9J35 - chains B and D of the 4 polymer chains in the assembly; structure by electron microscopy, 2.71 A resolution.

== Chain B (and D) ==
Name: Probable cyclic nucleotide-gated ion channel 5
From: Arabidopsis thaliana
Notes: chain D of this document is another copy of the same molecule, construct and numbering; everything in this record applies to it too
Reference sequence: Q8RWS9 (CNGC5_ARATH); residues 1-717 here = UniProt positions 1-717
Amino-acid sequence (726 residues; row label = number of the first residue in the row; numbers below 1 keep their minus sign (Met-8 is residue -8)):
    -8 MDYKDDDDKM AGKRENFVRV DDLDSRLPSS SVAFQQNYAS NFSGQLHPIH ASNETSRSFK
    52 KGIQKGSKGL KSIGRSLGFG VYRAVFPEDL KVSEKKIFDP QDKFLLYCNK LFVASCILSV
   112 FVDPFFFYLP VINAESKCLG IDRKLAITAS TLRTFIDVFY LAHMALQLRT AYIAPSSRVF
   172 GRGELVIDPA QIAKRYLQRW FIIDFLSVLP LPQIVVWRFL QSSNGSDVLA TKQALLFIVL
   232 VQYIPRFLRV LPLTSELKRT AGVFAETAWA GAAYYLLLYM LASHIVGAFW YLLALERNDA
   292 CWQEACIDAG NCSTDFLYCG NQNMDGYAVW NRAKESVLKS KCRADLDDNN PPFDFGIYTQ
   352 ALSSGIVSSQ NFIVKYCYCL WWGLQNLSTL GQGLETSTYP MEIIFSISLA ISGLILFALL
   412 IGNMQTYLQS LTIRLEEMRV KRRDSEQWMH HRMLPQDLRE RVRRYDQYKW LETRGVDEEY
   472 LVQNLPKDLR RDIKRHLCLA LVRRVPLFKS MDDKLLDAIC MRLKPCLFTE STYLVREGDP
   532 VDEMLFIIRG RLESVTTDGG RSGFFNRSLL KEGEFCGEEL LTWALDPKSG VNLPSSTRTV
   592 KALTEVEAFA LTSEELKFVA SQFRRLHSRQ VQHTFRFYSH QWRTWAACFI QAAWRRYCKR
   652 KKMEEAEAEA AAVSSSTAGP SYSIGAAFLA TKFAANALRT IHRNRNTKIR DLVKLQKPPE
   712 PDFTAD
Disordered / not traced: -8 to 85, 549-554, 615-717
Construct notes: initiating methionine (-8); expression tag (-7 to 0)
Disulfide bonds: Cys129-Cys310, Cys292-Cys333, Cys297-Cys303
Swiss-Prot annotation at these positions:
  - region: Phe614 to Tyr629 (Calmodulin-binding)
  - binding site (a nucleoside 3',5'-cyclic phosphate): Leu498 to Phe628

== Interface between chain B and chain D ==
Residue-residue contacts (12; chain B residue first):
  Ala165(B) - Met444(D)
  Pro166(B) - Met444(D)  hydrophobic
  Pro166(B) - Leu445(D)
  Arg173(B) - His442(D)
  Arg173(B) - Arg443(D)
  Arg173(B) - Met444(D)
  Arg250(B) - Gln438(D)  hydrogen bond
  Arg443(B) - Arg173(D)
  Met444(B) - Ile164(D)  hydrophobic
  Met444(B) - Pro166(D)
  Met444(B) - Arg173(D)
  Leu445(B) - Pro166(D)
Other interface residues (no listed pair), chain B (10 interface residues in all): Ile164, Gly174, His442
Other interface residues (no listed pair), chain D (10 interface residues in all): Ala165, Gly174

== Summary ==
Chain B and chain D each contribute 10 residues to their interface, with 1 hydrogen bond. The hydrogen-bonded
pair is Arg250(B)-Gln438(D). Curated annotation (UniProt) lists 3 nucleoside 3',5'-cyclic phosphate-binding
residues on chain B.
Both chains are Probable cyclic nucleotide-gated ion channel 5 (Arabidopsis thaliana). Entry 9J35 (Cryo-EM
structure of Arabidopsis CNGC5 in nanodisc) was determined by electron microscopy, deposited together with
9J34 and 9J36.
